4Y52 - chains A and H of the 13 polymer chains in the assembly; structure by X-ray diffraction, 3.50 A resolution.

Chain A:
Name: DNA-directed RNA polymerase II subunit RPB1
From: Saccharomyces cerevisiae (strain ATCC 204508 / S288c)
Notes: EC 2.7.7.6
UniProtKB: P04050 (RPB1_YEAST); residues 1-1733 here = UniProt positions 1-1733
Amino-acid sequence (1733 residues; numbered 1 to 1733; the number before each row is that of its first residue):
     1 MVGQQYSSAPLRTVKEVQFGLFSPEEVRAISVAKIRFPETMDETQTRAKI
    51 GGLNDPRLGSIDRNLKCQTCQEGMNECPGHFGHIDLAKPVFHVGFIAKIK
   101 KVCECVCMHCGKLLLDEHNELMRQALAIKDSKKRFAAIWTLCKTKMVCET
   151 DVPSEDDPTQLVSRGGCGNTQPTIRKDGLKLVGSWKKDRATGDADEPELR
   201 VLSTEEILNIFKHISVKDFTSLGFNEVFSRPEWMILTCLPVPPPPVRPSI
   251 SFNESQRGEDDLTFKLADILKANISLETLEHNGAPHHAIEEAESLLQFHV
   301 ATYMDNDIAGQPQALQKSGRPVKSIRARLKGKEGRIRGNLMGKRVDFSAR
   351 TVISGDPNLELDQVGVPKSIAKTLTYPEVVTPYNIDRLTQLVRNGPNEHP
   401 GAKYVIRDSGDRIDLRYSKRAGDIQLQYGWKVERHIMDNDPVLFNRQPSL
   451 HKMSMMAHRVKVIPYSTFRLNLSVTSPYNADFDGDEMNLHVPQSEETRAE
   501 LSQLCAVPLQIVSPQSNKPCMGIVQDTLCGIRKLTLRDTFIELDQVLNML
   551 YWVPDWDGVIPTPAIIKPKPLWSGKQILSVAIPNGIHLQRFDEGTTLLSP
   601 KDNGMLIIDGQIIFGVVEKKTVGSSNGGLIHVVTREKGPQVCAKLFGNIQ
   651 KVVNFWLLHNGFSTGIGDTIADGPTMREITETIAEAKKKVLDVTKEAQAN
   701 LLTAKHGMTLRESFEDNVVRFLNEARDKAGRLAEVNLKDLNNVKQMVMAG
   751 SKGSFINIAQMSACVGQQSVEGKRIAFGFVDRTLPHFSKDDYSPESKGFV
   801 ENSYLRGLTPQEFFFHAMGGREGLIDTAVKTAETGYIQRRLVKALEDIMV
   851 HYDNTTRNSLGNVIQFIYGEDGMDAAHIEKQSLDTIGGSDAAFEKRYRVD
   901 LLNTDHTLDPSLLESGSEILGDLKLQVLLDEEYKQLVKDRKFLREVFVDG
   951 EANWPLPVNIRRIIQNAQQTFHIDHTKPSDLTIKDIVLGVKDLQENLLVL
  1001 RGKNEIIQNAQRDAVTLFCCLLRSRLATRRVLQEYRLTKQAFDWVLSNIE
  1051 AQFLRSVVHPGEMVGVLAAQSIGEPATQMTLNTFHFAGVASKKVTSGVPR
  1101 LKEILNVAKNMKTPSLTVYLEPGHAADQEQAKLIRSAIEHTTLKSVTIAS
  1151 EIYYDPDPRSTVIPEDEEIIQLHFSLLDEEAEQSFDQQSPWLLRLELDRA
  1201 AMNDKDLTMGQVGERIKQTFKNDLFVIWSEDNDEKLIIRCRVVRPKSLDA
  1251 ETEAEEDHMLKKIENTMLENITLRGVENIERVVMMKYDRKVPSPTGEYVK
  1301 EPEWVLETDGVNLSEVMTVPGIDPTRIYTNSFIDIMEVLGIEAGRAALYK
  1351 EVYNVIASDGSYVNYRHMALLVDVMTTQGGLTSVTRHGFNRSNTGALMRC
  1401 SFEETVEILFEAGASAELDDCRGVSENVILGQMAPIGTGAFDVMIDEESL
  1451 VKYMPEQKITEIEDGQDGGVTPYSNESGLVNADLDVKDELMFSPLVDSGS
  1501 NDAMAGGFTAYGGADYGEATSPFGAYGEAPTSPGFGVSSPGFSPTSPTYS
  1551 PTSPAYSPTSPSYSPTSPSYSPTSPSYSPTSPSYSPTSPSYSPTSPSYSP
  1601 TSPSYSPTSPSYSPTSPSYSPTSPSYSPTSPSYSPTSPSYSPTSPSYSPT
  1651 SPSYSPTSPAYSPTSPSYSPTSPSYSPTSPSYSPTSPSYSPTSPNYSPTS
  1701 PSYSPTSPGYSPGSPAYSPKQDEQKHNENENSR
Disordered / not traced: 1-2, 149-150, 155-160, 187-198, 1082-1091, 1177-1186, 1244-1253, 1446-1733
Swiss-Prot annotation at these positions:
  - region: P248 to D260 (Lid loop), N306 to K323 (Rudder loop), P810 to E822 (Bridging helix)
  - binding site (Zn(2+)): C67, C70, C77, H80, C107, C110, C148, C167
  - binding site (Mg(2+)): D481, D483, D485
  - modified residue: T1471 (Phosphothreonine)
  - cross-link (Glycyl lysine isopeptide (Lys-Gly)): K695 (interchain with G-Cter in ubiquitin), K1246 (interchain with G-Cter in ubiquitin), K1350 (interchain with G-Cter in ubiquitin)
  - natural variant: S1653 to P1659 (deletion: In strain: A364A)
  - mutagenesis: K1246 (K1246R: Impairs ubiquitination during transcription stress)

Chain H:
Name: DNA-directed RNA polymerases I, II, and III subunit RPABC3
From: Saccharomyces cerevisiae (strain ATCC 204508 / S288c)
UniProtKB: P20436 (RPAB3_YEAST); residue numbers follow UniProt; this construct covers 1-146
Amino-acid sequence (146 residues; row label = number of the first residue in the row):
     1 MSNTLFDDIFQVSEVDPGRYNKVCRIEAASTTQDQCKLTLDINVELFPVA
    51 AQDSLTVTIASSLNLEDTPANDSSATRSWRPPQAGDRSLADDYDYVMYGT
   101 AYKFEEVSKDLIAVYYSFGGLLMRLEGNYRNLNNLKQENAYLLIRR
Disordered / not traced: 1, 64-75
Swiss-Prot annotation at these positions:
  - region: D16 to T39 (Non-specific ssDNA binding)
  - modified residue: S2 (N-acetylserine), T68 (Phosphothreonine)

Chain A / chain H interface:
Contacting residue pairs (59):
  R537(A) with Y20(H); V23(H); D41(H), salt bridge; G120(H); L121(H)
  D538(A) with Y20(H); N21(H), hydrogen bond (side chain-backbone); K22(H), hydrogen bond (side chain-backbone); V23(H), hydrogen bond (side chain-backbone)
  F540(A) with V23(H), hydrophobic; N43(H); L121(H), hydrophobic
  V559(A) with S78(H)
  I560(A) with S78(H); W79(H), hydrogen bond (backbone-backbone)
  T562(A) with Y98(H)
  P563(A) with W79(H); Y98(H)
  A564(A) with M97(H); Y98(H), hydrogen bond (backbone-backbone); F118(H); G119(H)
  I565(A) with N43(H); L46(H), hydrophobic; V96(H)
  I566(A) with V96(H), hydrogen bond (backbone-backbone)
  K567(A) with A84(H); L89(H); D91(H), salt bridge; D94(H); Y95(H); V96(H), hydrogen bond (backbone-backbone)
  P568(A) with D94(H)
  K569(A) with L46(H)
  P570(A) with W79(H), hydrophobic
  L571(A) with N43(H); L46(H), hydrophobic
  W572(A) with W79(H), hydrophobic
  S573(A) with G119(H), hydrogen bond (side chain-backbone)
  K575(A) with G120(H)
  L597(A) with Y102(H); K103(H); E105(H); Y115(H), hydrophobic
  L598(A) with R25(H); T39(H); Y115(H), hydrophobic; R124(H)
  S599(A) with R25(H), hydrogen bond (backbone-side chain); L122(H)
  D602(A) with Y20(H), hydrogen bond
  L606(A) with Y102(H), hydrophobic
  I613(A) with Y102(H), hydrophobic; S117(H), hydrogen bond (backbone-side chain); G120(H); L122(H)
  F614(A) with L122(H), hydrophobic
  K738(A) with R19(H)
  D739(A) with R19(H), salt bridge
Other interface residues (no listed pair), chain A (36 interface residues in all): L543, G558, P561, Q576, P600, K601, I608, I612, L740
Other interface residues (no listed pair), chain H (34 interface residues in all): T76, R77, Y141

Overview:
36 residues of chain A and 34 residues of chain H are in contact, with 11 hydrogen bonds and 3 salt bridges.
Polar contacts include R537(A)-D41(H), K567(A)-D91(H) and D739(A)-R19(H). From UniProt: 8 Zn2+-binding
residues, 3 Mg2+-binding residues and one mutagenesis site on chain A.
Chain A is DNA-directed RNA polymerase II subunit RPB1 and chain H is DNA-directed RNA polymerases I, II, and
III subunit RPABC3, both from Saccharomyces cerevisiae (strain ATCC 204508 / S288c); the structure, Crystal
structure of 5-Carboxycytosine Recognition by RNA Polymerase II during Transcription Elongation, was
determined by X-ray diffraction, deposited together with 4Y7N.
